7YTH - chains C and D of the 4 polymer chains in the assembly; structure by X-ray diffraction, 1.93 A resolution.

== Chain C (and D) ==
Name: Ketosteroid isomerase-related protein
Organism: Nostoc flagelliforme CCNUN1
Notes: chain D of this document is another copy of the same molecule, construct and numbering; everything in this record applies to it too
UniProt: A0A2K8SJT8 (A0A2K8SJT8_9NOSO); numbering as in UniProt (aligned over 1-320)
Amino-acid sequence (326 residues; each row starts with the number of its first residue):
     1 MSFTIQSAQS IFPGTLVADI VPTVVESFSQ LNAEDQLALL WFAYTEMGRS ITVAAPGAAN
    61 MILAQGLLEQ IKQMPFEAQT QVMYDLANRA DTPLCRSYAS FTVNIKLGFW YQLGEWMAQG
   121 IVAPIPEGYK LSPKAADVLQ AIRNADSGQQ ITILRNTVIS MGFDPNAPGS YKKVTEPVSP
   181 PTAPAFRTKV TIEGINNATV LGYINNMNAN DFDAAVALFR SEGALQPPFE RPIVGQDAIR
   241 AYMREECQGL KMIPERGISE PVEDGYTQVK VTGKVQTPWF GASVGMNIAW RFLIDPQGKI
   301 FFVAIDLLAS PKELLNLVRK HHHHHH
Not modelled in the structure: 1, 48, 53-57, 322-326 (chain D: 1, 48, 53-57, 319-326)
Sequence notes: expression tag (321-326)

== How chain C and chain D interact ==
Residue-residue contacts (28; chain C residue first):
  W41(C) - F186(D)  hydrophobic
  I51(C) - I51(D)  hydrophobic
  I51(C) - P278(D)
  I51(C) - G281(D)
  N60(C) - N60(D)
  M117(C) - F186(D)
  A118(C) - T182(D)
  A118(C) - A183(D)  hydrogen bond (backbone-backbone)
  A118(C) - F186(D)  hydrophobic
  Q119(C) - S179(D)  hydrogen bond
  Q119(C) - P180(D)  hydrogen bond (side chain-backbone)
  Q119(C) - P181(D)
  I121(C) - P180(D)  hydrophobic
  P124(C) - F186(D)  hydrophobic
  S179(C) - Q119(D)
  P180(C) - Q119(D)  hydrogen bond (backbone-side chain)
  P180(C) - I121(D)  hydrophobic
  P181(C) - Q119(D)
  T182(C) - A118(D)
  A183(C) - A118(D)  hydrogen bond (backbone-backbone)
  F186(C) - W41(D)  hydrophobic
  F186(C) - M117(D)
  F186(C) - A118(D)
  F186(C) - P124(D)  hydrophobic
  P278(C) - I51(D)
  G281(C) - I51(D)
  S283(C) - A282(D)
  S283(C) - S283(D)  hydrogen bond
Also at the interface, not in a pair above, chain C (21 interface residues in all): R49, G120, F280, A282
Also at the interface, not in a pair above, chain D (21 interface residues in all): R49, G120, F280

== Overview ==
The chain C/chain D interface involves 21 residues from each chain; the contacts include 6 hydrogen bonds.
Polar contacts include Q119(C)-S179(D), Q119(C)-P180(D) and S283(C)-S283(D).
Both chains are Ketosteroid isomerase-related protein (Nostoc flagelliforme CCNUN1). Entry 7YTH (Structure of
OCPx1 from Nostoc flagelliforme CCNUN1) was determined by X-ray diffraction, deposited together with 7YTF.
